Entry 5N8R (X-ray diffraction, 2.20 A resolution); this record covers chains A and C.

== Chain A ==
Name: CG9323, isoform A
Source organism: Drosophila melanogaster
Notes: EC 3.6.1.3
UniProtKB: Q8SWT2 (Q8SWT2_DROME); residues 1-942 here = UniProt positions 1-942
Amino-acid sequence (944 residues; row label = number of the first residue in the row):
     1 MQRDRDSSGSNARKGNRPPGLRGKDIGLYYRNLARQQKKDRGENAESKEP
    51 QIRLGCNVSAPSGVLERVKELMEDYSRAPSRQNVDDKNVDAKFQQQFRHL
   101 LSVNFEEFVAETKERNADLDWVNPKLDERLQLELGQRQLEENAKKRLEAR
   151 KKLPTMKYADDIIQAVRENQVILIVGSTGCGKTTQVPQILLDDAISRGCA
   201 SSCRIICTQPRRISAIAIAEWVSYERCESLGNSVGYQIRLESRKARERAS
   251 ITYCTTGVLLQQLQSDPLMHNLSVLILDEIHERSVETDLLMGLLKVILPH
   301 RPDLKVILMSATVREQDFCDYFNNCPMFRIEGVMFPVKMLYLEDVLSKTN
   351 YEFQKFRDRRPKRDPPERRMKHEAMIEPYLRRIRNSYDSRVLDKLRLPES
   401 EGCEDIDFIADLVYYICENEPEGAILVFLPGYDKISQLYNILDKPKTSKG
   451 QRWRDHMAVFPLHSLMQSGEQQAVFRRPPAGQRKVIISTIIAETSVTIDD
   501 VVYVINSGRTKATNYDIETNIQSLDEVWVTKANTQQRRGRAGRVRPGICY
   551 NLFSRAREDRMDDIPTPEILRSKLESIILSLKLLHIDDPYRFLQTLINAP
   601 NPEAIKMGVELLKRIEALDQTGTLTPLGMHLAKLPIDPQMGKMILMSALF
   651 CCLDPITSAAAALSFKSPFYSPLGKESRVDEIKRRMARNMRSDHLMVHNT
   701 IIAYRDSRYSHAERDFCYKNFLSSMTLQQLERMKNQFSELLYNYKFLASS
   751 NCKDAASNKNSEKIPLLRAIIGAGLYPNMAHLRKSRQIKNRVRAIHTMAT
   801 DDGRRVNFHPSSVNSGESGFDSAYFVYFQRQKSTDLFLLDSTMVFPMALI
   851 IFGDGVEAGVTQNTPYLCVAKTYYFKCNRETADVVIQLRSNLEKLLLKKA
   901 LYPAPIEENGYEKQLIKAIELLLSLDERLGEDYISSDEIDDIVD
Unresolved in the structure: 1-51, 80-89, 356-368, 787-792, 930-944
Differences from the reference sequence: expression tag (943-944)

== Chain C ==
Molecule: 9-nt DNA strand
Sequence (9 nucleotides; numbered 2 to 10; the number before each row is that of its first residue):
     2 GAGCACTGC

== Chain A / chain C interface ==
Contacting residue pairs (59; chain A residue first):
  Pro-210(A) / DT8(C)  sugar contact
  Arg-211(A) / DC7(C)  phosphate contact
  Arg-211(A) / DT8(C)  phosphate contact
  Arg-212(A) / DT8(C)  hydrogen bond to the phosphate
  Arg-212(A) / DG9(C)  salt bridge to the phosphate
  Gln-237(A) / DC10(C)  hydrogen bond to the phosphate
  Ile-238(A) / DG9(C)  phosphate contact
  Arg-239(A) / DG9(C)  hydrogen bond to the phosphate
  Arg-239(A) / DC10(C)  phosphate contact
  Thr-255(A) / DT8(C)  phosphate contact
  Thr-255(A) / DG9(C)  hydrogen bond to the phosphate
  Gly-257(A) / DG9(C)  sugar contact
  Val-258(A) / DG9(C)  sugar contact
  Gln-261(A) / DG9(C)  phosphate contact
  Gln-261(A) / DC10(C)  phosphate contact
  Gln-262(A) / DC10(C)  sugar contact
  Gln-264(A) / DC10(C)  base contact
  Ser-265(A) / DC10(C)  hydrogen bond to the base
  Pro-430(A) / DC5(C)  sugar contact
  Gly-431(A) / DC5(C)  phosphate contact
  Tyr-432(A) / DG4(C)  base contact
  Tyr-432(A) / DC5(C)  hydrogen bond to the phosphate
  Asp-433(A) / DG4(C)  base contact
  His-463(A) / DC5(C)  salt bridge to the phosphate
  His-463(A) / DA6(C)  salt bridge to the phosphate
  Ser-464(A) / DA6(C)  hydrogen bond to the phosphate
  Leu-465(A) / DG4(C)  base contact
  Thr-489(A) / DC5(C)  hydrogen bond to the phosphate
  Thr-489(A) / DA6(C)  hydrogen bond to the phosphate
  Ile-490(A) / DC5(C)  sugar contact
  Ile-490(A) / DA6(C)  sugar contact
  Ile-491(A) / DA6(C)  sugar contact
  Ile-491(A) / DC7(C)  phosphate contact
  Ser-495(A) / DA6(C)  phosphate contact
  Ser-495(A) / DC7(C)  hydrogen bond to the phosphate
  Lys-511(A) / DC5(C)  salt bridge to the phosphate
  Thr-513(A) / DC5(C)  hydrogen bond to the base
  Leu-524(A) / DG4(C)  phosphate contact
  Leu-524(A) / DC5(C)  base contact
  Ser-576(A) / DG9(C)  base contact
  Pro-635(A) / DG9(C)  base contact
  Ile-636(A) / DG9(C)  base contact
  Ser-664(A) / DT8(C)  base contact
  Ser-664(A) / DG9(C)  base contact
  Phe-665(A) / DT8(C)  base contact
  Ser-671(A) / DG4(C)  base contact
  Glu-676(A) / DG4(C)  base contact
  Asp-680(A) / DG2(C)  hydrogen bond to the base
  Asp-680(A) / DA3(C)  hydrogen bond to the base
  Gln-736(A) / DC10(C)  phosphate contact
  Arg-793(A) / DG2(C)  base contact
  His-809(A) / DA3(C)  sugar contact
  His-809(A) / DG4(C)  salt bridge to the phosphate
  Pro-810(A) / DG2(C)  hydrogen bond to the base
  Pro-810(A) / DA3(C)  sugar contact
  Ser-811(A) / DA3(C)  base contact
  Ser-833(A) / DG4(C)  hydrogen bond to the phosphate
  Thr-834(A) / DA3(C)  hydrogen bond to the phosphate
  Phe-837(A) / DA3(C)  sugar contact
Also at the interface, not in a pair above, chain A (50 interface residues in all): Ile-213, Glu-286, Thr-510, Glu-568, Leu-634, Asp-637, Ser-815

== In short ==
The interface between chain A and chain C involves 50 residues on one side and 9 on the other; the contacts
include 16 hydrogen bonds and 5 salt bridges. Polar contacts include Ser-265(A)/DC10(C), Thr-513(A)/DC5(C) and
Asp-680(A)/DG2(C).
Here chain A is CG9323, isoform A (Drosophila melanogaster) and chain C is a 9-nt DNA strand. Entry 5N8R
(Crystal Structure of Drosophilia DHX36 helicase in complex with GAGCACTGC) was determined by X-ray
diffraction (same publication as 5N90, 5N96, 5N9A and 5N9D).
